6JR1 - chains E and J of the 10 polymer chains in the assembly; structure by X-ray diffraction, 2.40 A resolution.

[Chain E]
Name: Histone H3.1
Organism: Homo sapiens
UniProt: P68431 (H31_HUMAN); residues 0-135 here correspond to UniProt positions 1-136 (UniProt number = residue number + 1)
Amino-acid sequence (139 residues; each row starts with the number of its first residue; numbers below 1 keep their minus sign (Gly-3 is residue -3)):
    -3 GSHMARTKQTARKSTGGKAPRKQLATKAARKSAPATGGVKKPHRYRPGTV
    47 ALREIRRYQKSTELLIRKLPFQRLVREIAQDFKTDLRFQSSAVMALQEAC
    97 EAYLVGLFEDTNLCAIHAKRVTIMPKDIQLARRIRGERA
Unresolved in the structure: -3 to 36, 135
Differences from the reference sequence: expression tag (-3 to -1)
Modified / non-standard residues: Mse0 (selenomethionine); Mse90 (selenomethionine; parent Met); Mse120 (selenomethionine; parent Met)
UniProt features mapped onto this chain:
  - modified residue: Arg2 (Asymmetric dimethylarginine), Thr3 (Phosphothreonine), Lys4 (Allysine), Gln5 (5-glutamyl dopamine), Thr6 (Phosphothreonine), Arg8 (Citrulline), Lys9 (N6,N6,N6-trimethyllysine), Ser10 (ADP-ribosylserine), Thr11 (Phosphothreonine), Lys14 (N6-(2-hydroxyisobutyryl)lysine), Arg17 (Asymmetric dimethylarginine), Lys18 (N6-(2-hydroxyisobutyryl)lysine), Lys23 (N6-(2-hydroxyisobutyryl)lysine), Arg26 (Citrulline), Lys27 (N6,N6,N6-trimethyllysine), Ser28 (ADP-ribosylserine), Lys36 (N6,N6,N6-trimethyllysine), Lys37 (N6-methyllysine), Tyr41 (Phosphotyrosine), Lys56 (N6,N6,N6-trimethyllysine) and 8 more in UniProt
  - lipidation: Lys18 (N6-decanoyllysine)
Ion coordination: Mn2+: Asp77 (shared with 1 residue of chain D)

[Chain J]
Molecule: 146-nt DNA strand
Organism: Homo sapiens
Sequence (146 nucleotides; each row starts with the number of its first residue):
   147 ATCAATATCCACCTGCAGATTCTACCAAAAGTGTATTTGGAAACTGCTCC
   197 ATCAAAAGGCATGTTCAGCTGAATTCAGCTGAACATGCCTTTTGATGGAG
   247 CAGTTTCCAAATACACTTTTGGTAGAATCTGCAGGTGGATATTGAT
Ion coordination: Mn2+ site 1: DG185, DG186; Mn2+ site 2 near DG217 (its only coordinating residue here); Mn2+ site 3 near DG267 (its only coordinating residue here); Mn2+ site 4 near DG280 (its only coordinating residue here)

[Interface between chain E and chain J]
Contacting residue pairs (25):
  Lys37(E) with DA291(J), phosphate contact; DT292(J), salt bridge to the phosphate
  Arg40(E) with DG290(J), sugar contact
  Tyr41(E) with DT289(J), phosphate contact; DG290(J), phosphate contact
  Arg42(E) with DC215(J), salt bridge to the phosphate; DG290(J), hydrogen bond to the phosphate
  Pro43(E) with DC215(J), phosphate contact
  Thr45(E) with DG290(J), hydrogen bond to the phosphate
  Arg63(E) with DC206(J), sugar contact; DA207(J), salt bridge to the phosphate
  Arg72(E) with DA197(J), salt bridge to the phosphate
  Arg83(E) with DC196(J), base contact; DA197(J), phosphate contact
  Phe84(E) with DC196(J), sugar contact; DA197(J), hydrogen bond to the phosphate
  Gln85(E) with DC196(J), phosphate contact
  Ser86(E) with DC196(J), phosphate contact
  Arg116(E) with DG217(J), phosphate contact; DA218(J), phosphate contact
  Val117(E) with DT216(J), phosphate contact; DG217(J), hydrogen bond to the phosphate
  Thr118(E) with DT216(J), hydrogen bond to the phosphate; DG217(J), hydrogen bond to the phosphate
  Mse120(E) with DA218(J), phosphate contact
Interface residues without a listed pair, chain E (19 interface residues in all): His39, Leu82, Lys115
Interface residues without a listed pair, chain J (13 interface residues in all): DG214

[In short]
Chain E and chain J form an interface of 19 and 13 residues respectively; the contacts include 6 hydrogen
bonds and 4 salt bridges. Among the polar pairs are Arg42(E)-DG290(J), Thr45(E)-DG290(J) and
Phe84(E)-DA197(J). The Mn2+ site 1 is built by DG185(J) and DG186(J).
Here chain E is Histone H3.1 and chain J is a 146-nt DNA strand, both from Homo sapiens. Entry 6JR1 (Crystal
structure of the human nucleosome phased with 16 selenium atoms) was determined by X-ray diffraction,
deposited together with 6JR0.
